Entry 2AHG (X-ray diffraction, 1.90 A resolution); this record covers chain A.

[Chain A]
Name: unsaturated glucuronyl hydrolase
Organism: Bacillus sp
Notes: EC 3.2.1.-
Reference sequence: Q9RC92 (UGL_BACGL); numbering as in UniProt (aligned over 1-377)
Sequence (377 residues; each row starts with the number of its first residue):
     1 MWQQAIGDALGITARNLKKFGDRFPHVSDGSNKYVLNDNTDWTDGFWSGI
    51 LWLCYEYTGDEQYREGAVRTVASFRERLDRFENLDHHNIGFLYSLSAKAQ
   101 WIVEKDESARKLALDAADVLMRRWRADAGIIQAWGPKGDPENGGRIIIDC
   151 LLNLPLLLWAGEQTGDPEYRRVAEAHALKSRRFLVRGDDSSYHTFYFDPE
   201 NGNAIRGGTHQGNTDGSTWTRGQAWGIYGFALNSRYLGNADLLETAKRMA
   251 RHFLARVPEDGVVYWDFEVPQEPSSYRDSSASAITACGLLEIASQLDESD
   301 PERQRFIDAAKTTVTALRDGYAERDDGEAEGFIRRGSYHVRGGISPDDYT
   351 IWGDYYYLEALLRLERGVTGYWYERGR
Sequence notes: engineered mutation Asn88 (Asp in Q9RC92)
UniProt features mapped onto this chain:
  - active site: Asp149 (Proton donor)
  - mutagenesis: Asp149 (D149N: Large decrease in activity, but no significant conformational change), His339 (H339S: Shows higher affinity for unsaturated chondroitin disaccharide sulfated at C-6 position of GalNAc residue (delta6S)), Gly342 (G342S: Shows higher affinity for unsaturated chondroitin disaccharide sulfated at C-6 position of GalNAc residue (delta6S)), Ile344 (I344K: Shows higher affinity for unsaturated chondroitin disaccharide sulfated at C-6 position of GalNAc residue (delta6S))

[In short]
Curated annotation (UniProt) lists active-site residue Asp149 and 4 mutagenesis sites.
Chain A is unsaturated glucuronyl hydrolase (Bacillus sp); the structure, Unsaturated glucuronyl hydrolase
mutant D88N with dGlcA-GalNAc, was determined by X-ray diffraction, deposited together with 2AHF and 2D5J.
